PDB entry 2FUG | X-ray diffraction, 3.30 A resolution | chains 3 and 7 of the 8 polymer chains in the assembly

== Chain 3 ==
Protein: NADH-quinone oxidoreductase chain 3
From: Thermus thermophilus
Notes: EC 1.6.99.5
UniProt: Q56223 (NQO3_THET8); residue numbers follow UniProt; this construct covers 1-783
Chain sequence (783 residues; each row starts with the number of its first residue):
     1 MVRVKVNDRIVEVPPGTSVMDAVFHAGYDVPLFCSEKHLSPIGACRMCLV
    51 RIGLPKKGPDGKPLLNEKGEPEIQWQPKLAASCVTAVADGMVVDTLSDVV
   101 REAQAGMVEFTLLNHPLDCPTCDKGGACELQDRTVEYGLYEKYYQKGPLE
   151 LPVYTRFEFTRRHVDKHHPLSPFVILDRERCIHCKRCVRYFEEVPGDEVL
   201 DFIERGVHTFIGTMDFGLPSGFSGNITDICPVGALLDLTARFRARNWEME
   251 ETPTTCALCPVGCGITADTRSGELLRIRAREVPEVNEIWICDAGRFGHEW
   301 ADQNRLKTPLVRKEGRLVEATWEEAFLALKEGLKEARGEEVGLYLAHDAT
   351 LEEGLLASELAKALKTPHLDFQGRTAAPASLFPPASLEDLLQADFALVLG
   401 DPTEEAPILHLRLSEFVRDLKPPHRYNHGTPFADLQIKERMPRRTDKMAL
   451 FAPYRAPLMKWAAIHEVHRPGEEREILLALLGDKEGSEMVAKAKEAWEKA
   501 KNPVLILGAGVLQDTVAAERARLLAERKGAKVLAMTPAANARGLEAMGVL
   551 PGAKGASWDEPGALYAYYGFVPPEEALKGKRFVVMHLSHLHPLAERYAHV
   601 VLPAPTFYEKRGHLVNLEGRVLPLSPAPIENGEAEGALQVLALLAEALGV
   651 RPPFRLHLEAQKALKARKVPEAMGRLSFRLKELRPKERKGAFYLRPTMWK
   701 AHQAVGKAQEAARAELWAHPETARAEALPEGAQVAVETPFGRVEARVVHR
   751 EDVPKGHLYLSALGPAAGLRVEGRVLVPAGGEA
Unresolved in the structure: 55-72, 143-150, 528-529, 715-716, 768-783
Ion coordination: 2Fe-2S cluster Fe: C34, C45, C48, C83; 4Fe-4S cluster Fe site 1: H115, C119, C122, C128; 4Fe-4S cluster Fe site 2: C181, C184, C187, C230; 4Fe-4S cluster Fe site 3: C256, C259, C263, C291
Residues lining bound ligands:
  - 2Fe-2S cluster (FES): P31, F33, C34, S35, I42, G43, A44, C45, R46, M47, C48, C83
  - 4Fe-4S cluster (SF4), molecule 1: H115, D118, C119, C122, K124, G125, C128, L130, Q131, R178, V232, G233
  - 4Fe-4S cluster (SF4), molecule 2: C181, I182, C184, K185, R186, C187, F202, I211, C230, P231, V232, A234, L235
  - 4Fe-4S cluster (SF4), molecule 3: C256, L258, C259, V261, G262, C263, I290, C291, G294, P407, I408
UniProt features mapped onto this chain:
  - binding site ([2Fe-2S] cluster): C34, C45, C48, C83
  - binding site ([4Fe-4S] cluster): H115, C119, C122, C128, C181, C184, C187, C230, C256, C259, C263, C291
From the paper describing this entry:
  - 2Fe-2S cluster coordination: C34
  - 4Fe-4S cluster coordination: H115, C119, C122, C128, C181

== Chain 7 ==
Protein: conserved hypothetical protein
From: Thermus thermophilus
Chain sequence (129 residues; each row starts with the number of its first residue):
     1 MSASSERELYEAWVELLSWMREYAQAKGVRFEKEADFPDFIYRMERPYDL
    51 PTTIMTASLSDGLGEPFLLADVSPRHAKLKRIGLRLPRAHIHLHAHYEPG
   101 KGLVTGKIPLTKERFFALADRAREALAFA
Unresolved in the structure: 1-2

== Chain 3 / chain 7 interface ==
Residue-residue contacts (42):
  P116(3) - P38(7)
  L117(3) - P38(7)  hydrophobic
  L117(3) - Y42(7)  hydrogen bond (backbone-side chain)
  P120(3) - Y42(7)
  T121(3) - Y42(7)
  E158(3) - A77(7)
  E158(3) - K78(7)  salt bridge
  F159(3) - L79(7)  hydrophobic
  T160(3) - S73(7)
  T160(3) - R81(7)
  H163(3) - M55(7)
  H163(3) - T56(7)
  H163(3) - D71(7)  salt bridge
  V164(3) - E34(7)
  V164(3) - T56(7)
  V164(3) - L69(7)  hydrophobic
  V164(3) - R85(7)
  D165(3) - E34(7)
  D165(3) - P66(7)
  K166(3) - E34(7)
  K166(3) - A35(7)
  H167(3) - E32(7)  salt bridge
  H167(3) - E34(7)
  H168(3) - E32(7)  salt bridge
  H168(3) - E34(7)  salt bridge
  H168(3) - S60(7)
  H168(3) - G64(7)  hydrogen bond (side chain-backbone)
  H168(3) - E65(7)
  R180(3) - T56(7)
  E204(3) - R85(7)  salt bridge
  E204(3) - P87(7)
  E204(3) - R88(7)  hydrogen bond (side chain-backbone)
  E204(3) - A89(7)
  E204(3) - H90(7)
  H208(3) - R85(7)  hydrogen bond (backbone-side chain)
  H208(3) - H92(7)  hydrogen bond
  F210(3) - R85(7)
  F210(3) - R88(7)
  T213(3) - E65(7)
  M214(3) - F128(7)  hydrophobic
  F216(3) - L63(7)  hydrophobic
  F216(3) - F128(7)  hydrophobic
Other interface residues (no listed pair), chain 3 (23 interface residues in all): D118, I203, G212
Other interface residues (no listed pair), chain 7 (30 interface residues in all): K33, V72, P74, L86

== Overview ==
23 residues of chain 3 and 30 residues of chain 7 are in contact, with 5 hydrogen bonds and 6 salt bridges.
Among the polar pairs are E158(3)-K78(7), H163(3)-D71(7) and H167(3)-E32(7). From the paper: 4Fe-4S cluster
coordination by H115(3), C119(3) and C122(3) among others; 2Fe-2S cluster coordination by C34(3).
Here chain 3 is NADH-quinone oxidoreductase chain 3 and chain 7 is conserved hypothetical protein, both from
Thermus thermophilus. Entry 2FUG (Crystal structure of the hydrophilic domain of respiratory complex I from
Thermus thermophilus) was determined by X-ray diffraction.
